1PEM - chain A; structure by X-ray diffraction, 2.99 A resolution.

# Chain A
Protein: Ribonucleoside-diphosphate reductase 2 alpha chain
Organism: Salmonella typhimurium
Notes: EC 1.17.4.1
UniProtKB: Q08698 (RIR3_SALTY); residues 1-714 here correspond to UniProt positions 0-713 (UniProt number = residue number - 1)
Chain sequence (714 residues; row label = number of the first residue in the row):
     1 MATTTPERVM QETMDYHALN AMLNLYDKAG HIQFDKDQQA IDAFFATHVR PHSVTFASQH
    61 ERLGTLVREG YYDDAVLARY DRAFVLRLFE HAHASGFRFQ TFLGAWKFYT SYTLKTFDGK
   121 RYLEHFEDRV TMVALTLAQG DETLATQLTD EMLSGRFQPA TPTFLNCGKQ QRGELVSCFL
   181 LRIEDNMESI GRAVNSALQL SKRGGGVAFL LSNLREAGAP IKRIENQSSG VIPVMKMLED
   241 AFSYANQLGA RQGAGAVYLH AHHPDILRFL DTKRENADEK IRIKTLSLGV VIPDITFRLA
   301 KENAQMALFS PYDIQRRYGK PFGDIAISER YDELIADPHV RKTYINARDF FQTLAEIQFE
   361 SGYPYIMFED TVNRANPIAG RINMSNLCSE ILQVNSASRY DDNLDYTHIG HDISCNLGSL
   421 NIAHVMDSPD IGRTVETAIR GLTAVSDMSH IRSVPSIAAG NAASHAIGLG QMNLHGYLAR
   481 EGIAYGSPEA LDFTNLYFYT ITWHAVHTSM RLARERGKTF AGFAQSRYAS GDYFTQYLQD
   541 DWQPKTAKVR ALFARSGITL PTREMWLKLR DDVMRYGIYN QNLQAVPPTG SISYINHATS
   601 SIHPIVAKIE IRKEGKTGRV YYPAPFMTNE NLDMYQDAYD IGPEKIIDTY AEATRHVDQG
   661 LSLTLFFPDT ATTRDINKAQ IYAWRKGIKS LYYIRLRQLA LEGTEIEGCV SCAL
Not modelled in the structure: 1-12, 247-251, 700-714
Curated features (UniProtKB/Swiss-Prot):
  - site: Tyr-693 (Important for electron transfer)

# Overview
Chain A is Ribonucleoside-diphosphate reductase 2 alpha chain (Salmonella typhimurium); the structure,
Ribonucleotide Reductase Protein R1E from Salmonella typhimurium, was determined by X-ray diffraction,
deposited together with 1PEO and 1PEQ.
